PDB entry 3KJQ | X-ray diffraction, 1.80 A resolution | chains A and B

[Chain A]
Name: Caspase-8
Source organism: Homo sapiens
Notes: EC 3.4.22.61
UniProtKB: Q14790 (CASP8_HUMAN); residue numbers follow UniProt; this construct covers 211-374
Amino-acid sequence (164 residues; numbered 211 to 374; the number before each row is that of its first residue):
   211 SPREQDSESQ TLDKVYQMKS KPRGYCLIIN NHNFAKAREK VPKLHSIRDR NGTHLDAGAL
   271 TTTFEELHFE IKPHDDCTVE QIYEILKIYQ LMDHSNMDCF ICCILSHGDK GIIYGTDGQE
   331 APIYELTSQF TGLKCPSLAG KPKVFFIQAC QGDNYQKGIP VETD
Disordered / not traced: 211-222
Curated features (UniProtKB/Swiss-Prot):
  - active site: H317, C360
  - site (Cleavage): D216, S217, D374
  - modified residue: S211 (Phosphoserine), K224 (N6-acetyllysine), Y334 (Phosphotyrosine)
Glycans and other covalent adducts: compound B94 linked to C360
Residues lining bound ligands:
  - B94 ((3S)-3-({[(5S,8R)-2-(3-carboxypropyl)-8-(2-{[(4-chlorophenyl)acetyl]amino}ethyl)-1,3-dioxo-2,3,5,8-tetrahydro-1H-[1,2,4]triazolo[1,2-a]pyridazin-5-yl]carbonyl}amino)-4-oxopentanoic acid), molecule 1: R258, D259, R260, N261, S316, H317, G318, Q358, A359, Y365
  - B94, molecule 2: Y334, E335, T337, S338, T341

[Chain B]
Name: Caspase-8
Source organism: Homo sapiens
Notes: EC 3.4.22.61
UniProtKB: Q14790 (CASP8_HUMAN); residue numbers follow UniProt; this construct covers 385-479
Amino-acid sequence (95 residues; row label = number of the first residue in the row):
   385 LSSPQTRYIP DEADFLLGMA TVNNCVSYRN PAEGTWYIQS LCQSLRERCP RGDDILTILT
   445 EVNYEVSNKD DKKNMGKQMP QPTFTLRKKL VFPSD
Disordered / not traced: 385-389
Curated features (UniProtKB/Swiss-Prot):
  - modified residue: S387 (Phosphoserine), R413 (Microbial infection: ADP-riboxanated arginine)
Residues lining bound ligands:
  - B94 ((3S)-3-({[(5S,8R)-2-(3-carboxypropyl)-8-(2-{[(4-chlorophenyl)acetyl]amino}ethyl)-1,3-dioxo-2,3,5,8-tetrahydro-1H-[1,2,4]triazolo[1,2-a]pyridazin-5-yl]carbonyl}amino)-4-oxopentanoic acid), molecule 1: E396, F399, L401, N408, Q465, T467, F468, T469
  - B94, molecule 2: V410, S411, Y412, R413, P415, T419

[Chain A / chain B interface]
Residue-residue contacts - 112 pairs, chain A then chain B:
  D223(A) - K473(B)
  K224(A) - K472(B)
  K224(A) - K473(B)  hydrogen bond (backbone-backbone)
  V225(A) - K472(B)
  V225(A) - K473(B)
  V225(A) - V475(B)  hydrophobic
  Y226(A) - D398(B)  hydrogen bond
  Y226(A) - L470(B)
  Y226(A) - R471(B)  hydrogen bond (side chain-backbone)
  Y226(A) - K472(B)
  Y226(A) - K473(B)  hydrogen bond (backbone-backbone)
  M228(A) - L474(B)  hydrophobic
  M228(A) - V475(B)
  M228(A) - P477(B)
  K231(A) - D479(B)
  R233(A) - P477(B)  hydrogen bond (side chain-backbone)
  R233(A) - D479(B)  hydrogen bond (side chain-backbone)
  R260(A) - R413(B)
  N261(A) - R413(B)  hydrogen bond (backbone-side chain)
  N261(A) - P415(B)
  G262(A) - P415(B)
  L265(A) - A416(B)
  L265(A) - E417(B)
  L265(A) - G418(B)
  L265(A) - Q423(B)  hydrogen bond (backbone-side chain)
  D266(A) - G418(B)
  D266(A) - T419(B)  hydrogen bond
  D266(A) - I422(B)
  D266(A) - Q423(B)  hydrogen bond
  A269(A) - Q423(B)
  A269(A) - C426(B)
  L270(A) - I422(B)  hydrophobic
  L270(A) - C426(B)
  T272(A) - R430(B)
  T273(A) - C426(B)
  T273(A) - L429(B)
  T273(A) - R430(B)
  F274(A) - L429(B)  hydrophobic
  E276(A) - R430(B)  salt bridge
  L277(A) - C433(B)  hydrophobic
  L277(A) - F476(B)
  H278(A) - P477(B)
  H278(A) - S478(B)  hydrogen bond (side chain-backbone)
  H278(A) - D479(B)
  F279(A) - F476(B)  hydrophobic
  C309(A) - F476(B)  hydrophobic
  L315(A) - I422(B)  hydrophobic
  K320(A) - N407(B)
  K320(A) - N408(B)  hydrogen bond
  G321(A) - N407(B)
  I333(A) - M403(B)  hydrophobic
  Y334(A) - L401(B)
  T337(A) - F399(B)
  F340(A) - F399(B)
  T341(A) - D395(B)  hydrogen bond
  T341(A) - F399(B)
  G342(A) - D395(B)  hydrogen bond (backbone-backbone)
  L343(A) - D395(B)  hydrogen bond (backbone-side chain)
  G350(A) - I393(B)
  G350(A) - D398(B)
  K351(A) - D398(B)
  P352(A) - D398(B)
  P352(A) - L474(B)  hydrophobic
  K353(A) - A397(B)
  K353(A) - D398(B)  hydrogen bond (backbone-backbone)
  K353(A) - F399(B)
  K353(A) - L400(B)  hydrogen bond (backbone-backbone)
  V354(A) - L400(B)
  V354(A) - L474(B)  hydrophobic
  F355(A) - F399(B)  hydrophobic
  F355(A) - L400(B)  hydrogen bond (backbone-backbone)
  F355(A) - L401(B)
  F355(A) - G402(B)  hydrogen bond (backbone-backbone)
  F356(A) - G402(B)
  F356(A) - Y421(B)
  F356(A) - L425(B)  hydrophobic
  I357(A) - L401(B)  hydrophobic
  I357(A) - G402(B)  hydrogen bond (backbone-backbone)
  I357(A) - M403(B)  hydrophobic
  I357(A) - A404(B)  hydrogen bond (backbone-backbone)
  Q358(A) - A404(B)
  Q358(A) - S411(B)  hydrogen bond
  Q358(A) - T419(B)  hydrogen bond
  Q358(A) - Y421(B)
  Q358(A) - I422(B)
  A359(A) - T405(B)
  A359(A) - S411(B)  hydrogen bond (backbone-side chain)
  C360(A) - C409(B)
  C360(A) - V410(B)  hydrophobic
  C360(A) - S411(B)
  Q361(A) - M403(B)
  Q361(A) - T405(B)
  Q361(A) - V406(B)
  Q361(A) - N407(B)
  Q361(A) - N408(B)  hydrogen bond (backbone-backbone)
  Q361(A) - C409(B)  hydrogen bond (backbone-backbone)
  G362(A) - N408(B)
  G362(A) - C409(B)
  G362(A) - V410(B)
  D363(A) - N408(B)
  D363(A) - V410(B)
  N364(A) - N408(B)  hydrogen bond (backbone-backbone)
  N364(A) - C409(B)
  N364(A) - V410(B)  hydrogen bond (backbone-backbone)
  Y365(A) - Y412(B)
  Y365(A) - N458(B)  hydrogen bond
  Q366(A) - V406(B)
  Q366(A) - C409(B)  hydrogen bond
  Q366(A) - G460(B)
  Q366(A) - K461(B)  hydrogen bond (backbone-backbone)
  G368(A) - K461(B)
  D374(A) - Y448(B)  hydrogen bond
Interface residues without a listed pair, chain A (56 interface residues in all): D259, T263, I311, H317, K367
Interface residues without a listed pair, chain B (53 interface residues in all): E396, L443, D455, M459, Q462, M463, T467

[Summary]
The interface between chain A and chain B involves 56 residues on one side and 53 on the other; the contacts
include 32 hydrogen bonds and 1 salt bridge. Polar pairs include E276(A)-R430(B), Y226(A)-D398(B) and
Y226(A)-R471(B).
Here chain A is Caspase-8 and chain B is Caspase-8, both from Homo sapiens. Entry 3KJQ (Caspase 8 with
covalent inhibitor) was determined by X-ray diffraction (same publication as 3KJF and 3KJN).
